PDB entry 2GA4 | X-ray diffraction, 1.80 A resolution | chains A and F of the 6 polymer chains in the assembly

# Chain A
Name: Shiga-like toxin II subunit A
Source organism: Enterobacteria phage 933W
Notes: EC 3.2.2.22
Reference sequence: P09385 (SLTA_BP933); residues 1-297 here correspond to UniProt positions 23-319 (UniProt number = residue number + 22)
Sequence (297 residues; numbered 1 to 297; the number before each row is that of its first residue):
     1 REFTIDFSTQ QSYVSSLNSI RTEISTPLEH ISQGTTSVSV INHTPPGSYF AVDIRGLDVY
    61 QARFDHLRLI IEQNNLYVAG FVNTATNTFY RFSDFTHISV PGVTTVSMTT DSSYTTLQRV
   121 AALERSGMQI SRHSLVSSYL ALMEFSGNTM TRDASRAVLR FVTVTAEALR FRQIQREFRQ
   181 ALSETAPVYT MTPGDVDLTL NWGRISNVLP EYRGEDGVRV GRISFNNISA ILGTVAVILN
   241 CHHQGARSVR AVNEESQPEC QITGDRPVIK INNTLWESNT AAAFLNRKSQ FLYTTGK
Unresolved in the structure: 243-256
Cystine bridges: Cys-241/Cys-260
Metal / ion sites: Na+ site 1: Ser-15, Ser-19; Na+ site 2: Thr-22, Ser-25; Na+ site 3: Arg-266, Asn-279 (together with formate)
Ligand contacts: adenine (ADE): Leu-76, Tyr-77, Val-78, Phe-92, Ser-112, Ser-113, Tyr-114, Val-162, Ala-166, Glu-167, Arg-170
UniProt features mapped onto this chain:
  - active site: Glu-167
  - site: Arg-250, Ala-251 (Cleavage)
What the authors report for this chain:
  - binding site for adenine: Tyr-77
  - conformationally variable residues (order/disorder transition, side-chain flip): Tyr-77, Gln-257 to Pro-258

# Chain F
Name: Shiga-like toxin II subunit B
Source organism: Enterobacteria phage 933W
Reference sequence: P09386 (SLTB_BP933); residues 1-70 here correspond to UniProt positions 20-89 (UniProt number = residue number + 19)
Sequence (70 residues; numbered 1 to 70; the number before each row is that of its first residue):
     1 ADCAKGKIEF SKYNEDDTFT VKVDGKEYWT SRWNLQPLLQ SAQLTGMTVT IKSSTCESGS
    61 GFAEVQFNND
Cystine bridges: Cys-3/Cys-56
Metal / ion sites: Na+: Ser-53, Thr-55, Ser-60, Gly-61

# How chain A and chain F interact
Residue-residue contacts - 19 pairs, chain A then chain F:
  Ile-271(A) with Thr-45(F)
  Asn-272(A) with Thr-45(F), hydrogen bond (side chain-backbone); Gly-46(F); Met-47(F); Asn-69(F), hydrogen bond; Asp-70(F), hydrogen bond (side chain-backbone)
  Trp-276(A) with Leu-44(F)
  Phe-284(A) with Ser-41(F); Leu-44(F), hydrophobic; Thr-45(F)
  Leu-285(A) with Ser-41(F)
  Ser-289(A) with Asn-34(F), hydrogen bond
  Gln-290(A) with Trp-33(F); Asn-34(F); Gln-36(F), hydrogen bond; Pro-37(F)
  Phe-291(A) with Trp-33(F), hydrophobic; Asn-34(F), hydrogen bond (backbone-side chain)
  Thr-294(A) with Trp-33(F)
Interface residues without a listed pair, chain A (12 interface residues in all): Arg-219, Asn-273, Thr-295

# In short
12 residues of chain A and 11 residues of chain F are in contact; the contacts include 6 hydrogen bonds. Polar
contacts include Asn-272(A)/Thr-45(F), Asn-272(A)/Asn-69(F) and Asn-272(A)/Asp-70(F). Bound to chain A:
adenine. UniProt lists active-site residue Glu-167(A) on chain A. From the paper: a binding site for adenine
at Tyr-77(A); conformational variability at Tyr-77(A) and Gln-257(A).
Here chain A is Shiga-like toxin II subunit A and chain F is Shiga-like toxin II subunit B, both from
Enterobacteria phage 933W. Entry 2GA4 (Stx2 with adenine) was determined by X-ray diffraction.
